PDB entry 8X2X | electron microscopy, 3.80 A resolution | chains I and A of the 14 polymer chains in the assembly

# Chain I
Molecule: 146-nt DNA strand
Sequence (146 nucleotides; numbered 1 to 146; the number before each row is that of its first residue):
     1 ATCAATATCC ACCTGCAGAT TCTACCAAAA GTGTATTTGG AAACTGCTCC ATCAAAAGGC
    61 ATGTTCAGCG GAATTCCGCT GAACATGCCT TTTGATGGAG CAGTTTCCAA ATACACTTTT
   121 GGTAGAATCT GCAGGTGGAT ATTGAT

# Chain A
Name: Histone H3
Organism: Saccharomyces cerevisiae
Reference sequence: A0A6A5Q536 (A0A6A5Q536_YEASX); residues 0-135 here correspond to UniProt positions 1-136 (UniProt number = residue number + 1)
Chain sequence (136 residues; each row starts with the number of its first residue; numbering starts at 0):
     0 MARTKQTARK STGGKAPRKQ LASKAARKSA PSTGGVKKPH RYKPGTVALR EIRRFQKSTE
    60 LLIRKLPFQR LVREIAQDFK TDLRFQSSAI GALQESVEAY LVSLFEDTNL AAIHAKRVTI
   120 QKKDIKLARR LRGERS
Not modelled in the structure: 0-37, 135

# Chain I / chain A interface
Pairs across the interface (18; chain I residue first):
  DC50(I) with Arg83(A), hydrogen bond to the sugar; Phe84(A), sugar contact; Gln85(A), hydrogen bond to the phosphate
  DA51(I) with Arg72(A), salt bridge to the phosphate; Arg83(A), phosphate contact; Phe84(A), hydrogen bond to the phosphate
  DG68(I) with Lys42(A), salt bridge to the phosphate
  DC69(I) with Thr118(A), phosphate contact
  DG70(I) with Arg116(A), sugar contact; Val117(A), hydrogen bond to the phosphate; Thr118(A), hydrogen bond to the phosphate
  DG71(I) with Arg116(A), salt bridge to the phosphate; Gln120(A), phosphate contact
  DG144(I) with His39(A), phosphate contact; Tyr41(A), phosphate contact; Lys42(A), hydrogen bond to the phosphate; Thr45(A), phosphate contact
  DA145(I) with His39(A), phosphate contact
Interface residues without a listed pair, chain A (14 interface residues in all): Arg40, Lys122

# Overview
Chain I and chain A form an interface of 8 and 14 residues respectively; the contacts include 6 hydrogen bonds
and 3 salt bridges. Polar pairs include DC50(I)-Arg83(A), DC50(I)-Gln85(A) and DA51(I)-Phe84(A).
Here chain I is a 146-nt DNA strand and chain A is Histone H3 (Saccharomyces cerevisiae). Entry 8X2X (The
piccolo NuA4 bound to the H2A.Z nucleosome complex at pre-H4-acetylation state) was determined by electron
microscopy, deposited together with 8X2Y, 8X2Z, 8X30, 8X31 and 8X32.
